7R9D - chains L and N of the 3 polymer chains in the assembly; structure by X-ray diffraction, 1.83 A resolution.

Chain L:
Name: Fab 8D3 light chain
From: Mus musculus
Notes: antibody fragment or engineered binder
Amino-acid sequence (219 residues; each row starts with the number of its first residue):
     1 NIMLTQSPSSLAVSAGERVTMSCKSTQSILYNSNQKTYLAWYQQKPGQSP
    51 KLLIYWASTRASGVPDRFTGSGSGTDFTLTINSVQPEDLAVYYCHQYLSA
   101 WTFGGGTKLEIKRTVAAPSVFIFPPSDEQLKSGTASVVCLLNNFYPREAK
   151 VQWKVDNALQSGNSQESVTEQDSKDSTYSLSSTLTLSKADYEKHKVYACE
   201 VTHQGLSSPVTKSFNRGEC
Not modelled in the structure: 219
Cystine bridges: C23-C94, C139-C199

Chain N:
Name: Nanobody N0
From: Vicugna pacos
Notes: antibody fragment or engineered binder
Amino-acid sequence (123 residues; numbered 1 to 123; the number before each row is that of its first residue):
     1 QVQLVEYGGGSVQAGGYLRLSCVASGSISLSSGMGWYRQAPGKERELVAS
    51 ISGGSSTNYADSVKGRFTISRDNAKNTVYLQMNSLKPEDTAVYYCAASEQ
   101 LTSGHAYWGQGTQVTVSSLEHHH
Not modelled in the structure: 1-2, 98-105
Cystine bridges: C22-C95

How chain L and chain N interact:
Residue-residue contacts (22):
  N1(L) - A40(N)
  N1(L) - P41(N)
  N1(L) - K43(N)  hydrogen bond
  M3(L) - P41(N)
  T26(L) - P41(N)
  Q27(L) - T90(N)
  Q27(L) - Q113(N)  hydrogen bond
  Q27(L) - T115(N)  hydrogen bond
  Y31(L) - Q13(N)
  Y31(L) - S117(N)
  Y31(L) - L119(N)  hydrophobic
  Y31(L) - H121(N)  hydrogen bond
  N32(L) - S11(N)  hydrogen bond (side chain-backbone)
  Y38(L) - L119(N)
  Y97(L) - L119(N)
  L98(L) - S117(N)
  L98(L) - S118(N)  hydrogen bond (backbone-backbone)
  S99(L) - P87(N)
  S99(L) - T90(N)  hydrogen bond
  S99(L) - V116(N)  hydrogen bond (side chain-backbone)
  S99(L) - S118(N)
  A100(L) - S118(N)  hydrogen bond (backbone-side chain)
Interface residues without a listed pair, chain L (12 interface residues in all): W101
Interface residues without a listed pair, chain N (15 interface residues in all): G42

In short:
12 residues of chain L face 15 of chain N across their interface, with 9 hydrogen bonds. Polar pairs include
N1(L)-K43(N), Q27(L)-Q113(N) and Q27(L)-T115(N).
Chain L is Fab 8D3 light chain (Mus musculus) and chain N is Nanobody N0 (Vicugna pacos); the structure,
Crystal structure of Nb_0 in complex with Fab_8D3, was determined by X-ray diffraction, deposited together
with 7RXC and 7RXD.
